8I9W - chains C1 and LE of the 52 polymer chains in the assembly; structure by electron microscopy, 3.10 A resolution.

# Chain C1
Molecule: 3341-nt RNA strand
Source organism: Chaetomium thermophilum
Sequence (3341 nucleotides; each row starts with the number of its first residue):
     1 GGUUGACCUC GGAUCAGGUA GGAGGACCCG CUGAACUUAA GCAUAUCAAU AAGCGGAGGA
    61 AAAGAAACCA ACAGGGAUUG CCCUAGUAAC GGCGAGUGAA GCGGCAACAG CUCAAAUUUG
   121 AAAGCUGGCU UCGGCCCGCG UUGUAAUUUG GAGAGGAUGC UUUGGGCGAG GCUCCUUCUG
   181 AGUUCCCUGG AACGGGACGC CACAGAGGGU GAGAGCCCCG UAUAGUUGGA AGCCAAGCCU
   241 GUGUAAAGCU CCUUCGACGA GUCGAGUAGU UUGGGAAUGC UGCUCAAAAU GGGAGGUAAA
   301 UUUCUUCUAA AGCUAAAUAC CGGCCAGAGA CCGAUAGCGC ACAAGUAGAG UGAUCGAAAG
   361 AUGAAAAGCA CUUUGAAAAG AGGGUUAAAU AGCACGUGAA AUUGUUGAAA GGGAAGCGCU
   421 UGUGACCAGA CUUGCGCCCG GCGGAUCAUC CGGUGUUCUC ACCGGUGCAC UCCGCCGGGC
   481 UCAGGCCAGC AUCGGUUCUG GCGGGGGGAU AAAGGCCCAG GGAAUGUGGC UCCUCCGGGA
   541 GUGUUAUAGC CCUGGGUGUA AUACCCUCGC CGGGACCGAG GACCGCGCUC UGCAAGGAUG
   601 CUGGCGUAAU GGUCACCAGC GACCCGUCUU GAAACACGGA CCAAGGAGUC AAGGUUUUGC
   661 GCGAGUGUUU GGGUGUAAAA CCCGCACGCG UAAUGAAAGU GAACGUAGGU GAGAGCUUCG
   721 GCGCAUCAUC GACCGAUCCU GAUGUAUUCG GAUGGAUUUG AGUAGGAGCG UUAAGCCUUG
   781 GACCCGAAAG AUGGUGAACU AUGCUUGGAU AGGGUGAAGC CAGAGGAAAC UCUGGUGGAG
   841 GCUCGCAGCG GUUCUGACGU GCAAAUCGAU CGUCAAAUCU GAGCAUGGGG GCGAAAGACU
   901 AAUCGAACCA UCUAGUAGCU GGUUACCGCC GAAGUUUCCC UCAGGAUAGC AGUGUCGACC
   961 UUCAGUUUUA UGAGGUAAAG CGAAUGAUUA GGGACUCGGG GGCGAUUUUU AGCCUUCAUC
  1021 CAUUCUCAAA CUUUAAAUAU GUAAGAAGCC CUUGUUACUU AACUGAACGU GGGCAUUCGA
  1081 AUGUAUCGAC ACUAGUGGGC CAUUUUUGGU AAGCAGAACU GGCGAUGCGG GAUGAACCGA
  1141 ACGCGGGGUU AAGGUGCCGG AGUGGACGCU CAUCAGACAC CACAAAAGGC GUUAGUACAU
  1201 CUUGACAGCA GGACGGUGGC CAUGGAAGUC GGAAUCCGCU AAGGACUGUG UAACAACUCA
  1261 CCUGCCGAAU GUACUAGCCC UGAAAAUGGA UGGCGCUCAA GCGUCCCACC CAUACCCCGC
  1321 CCUCAGGGUA GAAACGAUGC CCUGAGGAGU AGGCGGCCGU GGAGGUCAGU GACGAAGCCU
  1381 AGGGCGUGAG CCCGGGUCGA ACGGCCUCUA GUGCAGAUCU UGGUGGUAGU AGCAAAUACU
  1441 UCAAUGAGAA CUUGAAGGAC CGAAGUGGGG AAAGGUUCCA UGUGAACAGC GGUUGGACAU
  1501 GGGUUAGUCG AUCCUAAGCC AUAGGGAAGU UCCGUUUCAA AGGGGCACUC GUGCCCCGUG
  1561 UGGCGAAAGG GAAGCCGGUU AAUAUUCCGG CACCUGGAUG UGGGUUUUGC GCGGCAACGC
  1621 AACUGAACGC GGAGACGACG GCGGGGGCCC CGGGCAGAGU UCUCUUUUCU UCUUAACGGU
  1681 CUAUCACCCU GGAAACAGUU UGUCUGGAGA UAGGGUUUAA UGGCCGGAAG AGCCCGACAC
  1741 UUCUGUCGGG UCCGGUGCGC UCUCGACGUC CCUUGAAAAU CCGCGGGAGG GAAUAAUUCU
  1801 CACGCCAGGU CGUACUCAUA ACCGCAGCAG GUCCCCAAGG UGAACAGCCU CUGGUUGAUA
  1861 GAACAAUGUA GAUAAGGGAA GUCGGCAAAA UAGAUCCGUA ACUUCGGGAA AAGGAUUGGC
  1921 UCUAAGGGUU GGGCACGUUG GGCUUUGGGC GGACGCCCUG GGAGCAGAGG GCCUCUAGCC
  1981 GGGCAACCGG CCGGCGGCCC UCAGCACCCG GGGUUGAAGC CCUUAGCAGG CUUCGGCCGU
  2041 CCGGCGUGCG GUUAACAACC AACUUAGAAC UGGUACGGAC AGGGGGAAUC UGACUGUCUA
  2101 AUUAAAACAU AGCAUUGCGA UGGCCAGAAA GUGGUGUUGA CGCAAUGUGA UUUCUGCCCA
  2161 GUGCUCUGAA UGUCAAAGUG AAGAAAUUCA ACCAAGCGCG GGUAAACGGC GGGAGUAACU
  2221 AUGACUCUCU UAAGGUAGCC AAAUGCCUCG UCAUCUAAUU AGUGACGCGC AUGAAUGGAU
  2281 UAACGAGAUU CCCACUGUCC CUAUCUACUA UCUAGCGAAA CCACAGCCAA GGGAACGGGC
  2341 UUGGCAAAAU CAGCGGGGAA AGAAGACCCU GUUGAGCUUG ACUCUAGUUU GACAUUGUGA
  2401 AAAGACAUAG GAGGUGUAGA AUAGGUGGGA GCUUCGGCGC CAGUGAAAUA CCACUACUCC
  2461 UAUUGUUUUU UUACUUAUUC AAUGAAGCGG GGCUGGACUU GCGUCCAACU UCUGGAGUUA
  2521 AGGUCCUUCG CGGGCCGACC CGGGUUGAAG ACAUUGUCAG GUGGGGAGUU UGGCUGGGGC
  2581 GGCACAUCUG UUAAACCAUA ACGCAGGUGU CCUAAGGGGG GCUCAUGGAG AACAGAAAUC
  2641 UCCAGUAGAA CAAAAGGGUA AAAGUCCCCU UGAUUUUGAU UUUCAGUGUG AAUACAAACC
  2701 AUGAAAGUGU GGCCUAUCGA UCCUUUAGUC CCUCGAAAUU UGAGGCUAGA GGUGCCAGAA
  2761 AAGUUACCAC AGGGAUAACU GGCUUGUGGC GGCCAAGCGU UCAUAGCGAC GUCGCUUUUU
  2821 GAUCCUUCGA UGUCGGCUCU UCCUAUCAUA CCGAAGCAGA AUUCGGUAAG CGUUGGAUUG
  2881 UUCACCCACU AAUAGGGAAC GUGAGCUGGG UUUAGACCGU CGUGAGACAG GUUAGUUUUA
  2941 CCCUACUGAU GAACUCGUCG CAAUGGUAAU UCAGCUUAGU ACGAGAGGAA CCGCUGAUUC
  3001 AGAUAAUUGG UUUUUGCGGU UGUCCGACCG GGCAGUGCCG CGAAGCUACC AUCUGCUGGA
  3061 UAAUGGCUGA ACGCCUCUAA GUCAGAAUCC AUGCCAGAAC GCGACGAUAC UACCCGCACG
  3121 UUGUAGACGU AUAAGAAUAG GCUCCGGCCU CGUAUCCUAG CAGGCGAUUC CUCCGCCGGC
  3181 CUCGAAGUGG CCGUCGGUAA UUCGCGUAUU GCAAUUUAGA CACGCGCGGG AUCAAAUCCU
  3241 UUGCAGACGA CUUAGAUGUG CGAAAGGGUC CUGUAAGCAG UAGAGUAGCC UUGUUGUUAC
  3301 GAUCUGCUGA GGGUAAGCCC UCCUUCGCCU AGAUUUCCCA G
Disordered / not traced: 1-2, 693-706, 803-884, 901-905, 987-1028, 1435-1858, 1887-1894, 1904-2070, 2082, 2093-2283, 2485-2545, 2571-2721, 2753-2756, 2801-2804, 2822-2828, 2833, 2909-2914, 2937-2940, 3338-3341

# Chain LE
Molecule: 60S ribosomal protein L6
Source organism: Chaetomium thermophilum
UniProtKB: G0S0D6 (G0S0D6_CHATD); residue numbers follow UniProt; this construct covers 1-200
Chain sequence (200 residues; each row starts with the number of its first residue):
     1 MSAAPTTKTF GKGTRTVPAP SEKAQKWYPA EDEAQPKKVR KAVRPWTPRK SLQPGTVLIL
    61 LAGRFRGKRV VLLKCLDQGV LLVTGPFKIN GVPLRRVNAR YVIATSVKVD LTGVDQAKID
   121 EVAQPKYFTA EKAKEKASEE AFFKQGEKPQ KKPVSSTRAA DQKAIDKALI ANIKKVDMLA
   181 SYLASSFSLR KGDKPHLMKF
Disordered / not traced: 1-14, 141-147

# Chain C1 / chain LE interface
Contacting residue pairs - 107 pairs, chain C1 then chain LE:
  G436(C1) - Lys26(LE)  phosphate contact
  C437(C1) - Pro20(LE)  sugar contact
  C447(C1) - Arg15(LE)  hydrogen bond to the base
  A448(C1) - Arg15(LE)  base contact
  U471(C1) - Val17(LE)  phosphate contact
  C472(C1) - Val17(LE)  phosphate contact
  G489(C1) - Tyr101(LE)  hydrogen bond to the sugar
  C490(C1) - Gln78(LE)  hydrogen bond to the sugar
  C490(C1) - Gly79(LE)  sugar contact
  C490(C1) - Asn98(LE)  sugar contact
  C490(C1) - Arg100(LE)  phosphate contact
  A491(C1) - Trp46(LE)  phosphate contact
  A491(C1) - Gln78(LE)  sugar contact
  A491(C1) - Arg100(LE)  salt bridge to the phosphate
  U492(C1) - Ala42(LE)  hydrogen bond to the sugar
  U492(C1) - Arg44(LE)  hydrogen bond to the sugar
  U492(C1) - Trp46(LE)  phosphate contact
  U492(C1) - Thr47(LE)  phosphate contact
  C493(C1) - Lys41(LE)  hydrogen bond to the base
  C493(C1) - Arg44(LE)  salt bridge to the phosphate
  G494(C1) - Lys41(LE)  hydrogen bond to the sugar
  G574(C1) - Arg100(LE)  salt bridge to the phosphate
  G578(C1) - Lys41(LE)  base contact
  G580(C1) - Lys37(LE)  base contact
  G581(C1) - Ala34(LE)  sugar contact
  G581(C1) - Gln35(LE)  hydrogen bond to the sugar
  G581(C1) - Pro36(LE)  sugar contact
  G581(C1) - Lys37(LE)  hydrogen bond to the base
  G581(C1) - Val39(LE)  base contact
  A582(C1) - Gln35(LE)  sugar contact
  A582(C1) - Pro36(LE)  sugar contact
  A582(C1) - Lys37(LE)  phosphate contact
  A582(C1) - Lys38(LE)  phosphate contact
  C583(C1) - Lys37(LE)  salt bridge to the phosphate
  C583(C1) - Lys38(LE)  hydrogen bond to the phosphate
  C584(C1) - Arg40(LE)  salt bridge to the phosphate
  G585(C1) - Arg40(LE)  hydrogen bond to the base
  C593(C1) - Ala42(LE)  phosphate contact
  C593(C1) - Arg44(LE)  hydrogen bond to the phosphate
  A594(C1) - Arg40(LE)  phosphate contact
  A594(C1) - Lys41(LE)  phosphate contact
  A594(C1) - Ala42(LE)  hydrogen bond to the phosphate
  A594(C1) - Arg44(LE)  salt bridge to the phosphate
  A595(C1) - Arg40(LE)  hydrogen bond to the base
  G596(C1) - Arg40(LE)  base contact
  A598(C1) - Val39(LE)  phosphate contact
  A598(C1) - Lys41(LE)  salt bridge to the phosphate
  U599(C1) - Val39(LE)  phosphate contact
  C601(C1) - Gln78(LE)  hydrogen bond to the sugar
  G603(C1) - Thr129(LE)  phosphate contact
  G603(C1) - Lys132(LE)  phosphate contact
  G604(C1) - Lys132(LE)  salt bridge to the phosphate
  G3129(C1) - Arg190(LE)  base contact
  G3129(C1) - Lys191(LE)  hydrogen bond to the base
  A3131(C1) - Lys191(LE)  base contact
  U3132(C1) - Lys191(LE)  hydrogen bond to the base
  A3154(C1) - Lys191(LE)  base contact
  C3157(C1) - Arg190(LE)  hydrogen bond to the base
  U3158(C1) - Arg190(LE)  hydrogen bond to the sugar
  A3159(C1) - Ser185(LE)  hydrogen bond to the phosphate
  G3160(C1) - Ala184(LE)  sugar contact
  G3160(C1) - Ser185(LE)  phosphate contact
  G3160(C1) - Ser186(LE)  hydrogen bond to the phosphate
  G3163(C1) - Ala184(LE)  base contact
  G3163(C1) - Ser186(LE)  base contact
  G3204(C1) - Lys174(LE)  salt bridge to the phosphate
  G3206(C1) - Lys88(LE)  salt bridge to the phosphate
  G3206(C1) - Lys151(LE)  phosphate contact
  U3207(C1) - Arg64(LE)  hydrogen bond to the phosphate
  U3207(C1) - Phe87(LE)  phosphate contact
  U3207(C1) - Gly91(LE)  hydrogen bond to the sugar
  U3207(C1) - Lys151(LE)  salt bridge to the phosphate
  A3208(C1) - Arg64(LE)  salt bridge to the phosphate
  A3208(C1) - Phe87(LE)  sugar contact
  A3208(C1) - Pro93(LE)  phosphate contact
  A3208(C1) - Lys151(LE)  phosphate contact
  A3208(C1) - Val154(LE)  sugar contact
  A3208(C1) - Ala159(LE)  base contact
  U3209(C1) - Arg64(LE)  salt bridge to the phosphate
  U3209(C1) - Phe65(LE)  phosphate contact
  U3209(C1) - Pro93(LE)  phosphate contact
  U3209(C1) - Arg95(LE)  salt bridge to the phosphate
  U3209(C1) - Glu135(LE)  hydrogen bond to the base
  U3209(C1) - Lys152(LE)  sugar contact
  U3209(C1) - Ser155(LE)  base contact
  U3209(C1) - Arg158(LE)  hydrogen bond to the base
  U3210(C1) - Arg64(LE)  base contact
  U3210(C1) - Lys152(LE)  salt bridge to the phosphate
  G3211(C1) - Phe128(LE)  hydrogen bond to the base
  G3211(C1) - Thr129(LE)  sugar contact
  G3211(C1) - Lys132(LE)  hydrogen bond to the sugar
  G3211(C1) - Glu135(LE)  hydrogen bond to the base
  G3211(C1) - Lys136(LE)  base contact
  G3211(C1) - Lys152(LE)  hydrogen bond to the base
  G3211(C1) - Arg158(LE)  base contact
  C3212(C1) - Val80(LE)  base contact
  C3212(C1) - Arg95(LE)  sugar contact
  C3212(C1) - Arg96(LE)  salt bridge to the phosphate
  C3212(C1) - Asn98(LE)  hydrogen bond to the base
  A3213(C1) - Ala62(LE)  sugar contact
  A3213(C1) - Gly63(LE)  hydrogen bond to the phosphate
  A3213(C1) - Arg95(LE)  salt bridge to the phosphate
  A3213(C1) - Val97(LE)  phosphate contact
  A3213(C1) - Tyr101(LE)  sugar contact
  A3214(C1) - Gly63(LE)  hydrogen bond to the phosphate
  A3214(C1) - Arg66(LE)  salt bridge to the phosphate
  U3216(C1) - Arg66(LE)  salt bridge to the phosphate
Also at the interface, not in a pair above, chain C1 (59 interface residues in all): C435, C473, G474, G597, G600, U3155, C3161, A3162, C3203, C3205
Also at the interface, not in a pair above, chain LE (61 interface residues in all): Trp27, Pro45, Lys68, Ile89, Asn90, Glu131, Pro153, Gln162, Ser181, Leu189

# In short
The interface between chain C1 and chain LE involves 59 residues on one side and 61 on the other; the contacts
include 32 hydrogen bonds and 19 salt bridges. Polar contacts include C447(C1)-Arg15(LE), C493(C1)-Lys41(LE)
and G581(C1)-Lys37(LE).
Chain C1 is a 3341-nt RNA strand and chain LE is 60S ribosomal protein L6, both from Chaetomium thermophilum;
the structure, Cryo-EM structure of a Chaetomium thermophilum pre-60S ribosomal subunit - Dbp10-3, was
determined by electron microscopy, deposited together with 8I9P, 8I9T, 8I9V, 8I9X, 8I9Y, 8I9Z and 8IA0.
